8DOK - chains O and P of the 18 polymer chains in the assembly; structure by electron microscopy, 3.20 A resolution.

[Chain O]
Name: Heavy chain of 10-1074
Source organism: Homo sapiens
Amino-acid sequence (238 residues; numbered 1 to 219 plus 19 insertion-coded residues; the number before each row is that of its first residue; a row labelled like 82A-82C holds insertion residues (82A, then the next letters in order)):
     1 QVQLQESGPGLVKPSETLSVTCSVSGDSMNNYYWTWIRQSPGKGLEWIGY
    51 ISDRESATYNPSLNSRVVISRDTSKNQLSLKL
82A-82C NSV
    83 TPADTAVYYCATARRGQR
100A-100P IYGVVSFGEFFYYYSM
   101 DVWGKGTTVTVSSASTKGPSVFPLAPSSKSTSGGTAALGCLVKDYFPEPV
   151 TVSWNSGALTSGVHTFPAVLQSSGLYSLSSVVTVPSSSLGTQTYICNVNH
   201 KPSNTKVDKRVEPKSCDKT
Disordered / not traced: 113-219
Disulfides: Cys22-Cys92

[Chain P]
Name: Light chain of 10-1074
Source organism: Homo sapiens
Amino-acid sequence (214 residues; each row starts with the number of its first residue; a row labelled like 66A-66C holds insertion residues (66A, then the next letters in order)):
     6 SYVRPLSVALGETARISCGRQALGSRAVQWYQHRPGQAPILLIYNNQDRP
    56 SGIPERFSGTP
66A-66C DIN
    67 FGTRATLTISGVEAGDEADYYCHMWDSRS
95A-95C GFS
    96 WSFGGATRLTVLGQPKAAPSVTLFPPSSEELQANKATLVCLISDFYPGAV
   146 TVAWKADSSPVKAGVETTTPSKQSNNKYAASSYLSLTPEQWKSHRSYSCQ
   196 VTHEGSTVEKTVAPTECS
Disordered / not traced: 6-7, 109-213
Disulfides: Cys23-Cys88

[How chain O and chain P interact]
Residue-residue contacts - 44 pairs, chain O then chain P:
  Gly44(O) - Tyr87(P)
  Leu45(O) - His38(P)
  Leu45(O) - Tyr87(P)  hydrogen bond (backbone-side chain)
  Leu45(O) - Phe98(P)  hydrophobic
  Trp47(O) - Ser95C(P)
  Trp47(O) - Trp96(P)
  Trp47(O) - Phe98(P)  hydrophobic
  Ile48(O) - Trp96(P)
  Gly49(O) - Trp96(P)
  Thr58(O) - Trp96(P)
  Tyr59(O) - Trp96(P)
  Asn60(O) - Trp96(P)
  Tyr91(O) - Arg39(P)
  Tyr91(O) - Gly41(P)
  Tyr91(O) - Gln42(P)  hydrogen bond (side chain-backbone)
  Tyr91(O) - Pro44(P)
  Arg96(O) - Tyr49(P)
  Arg100(O) - Ser30(P)  hydrogen bond
  Arg100(O) - Arg31(P)  hydrogen bond (side chain-backbone)
  Arg100(O) - Ala32(P)
  Arg100(O) - Asp66A(P)  salt bridge
  Tyr100B(O) - Ser30(P)
  Tyr100B(O) - Ser93(P)
  Phe100K(O) - Ser30(P)
  Phe100K(O) - Trp91(P)
  Phe100K(O) - Ser93(P)
  Tyr100L(O) - Trp91(P)
  Tyr100M(O) - Gln34(P)
  Tyr100M(O) - Trp91(P)  hydrophobic
  Tyr100N(O) - Gln34(P)  hydrogen bond (backbone-side chain)
  Tyr100N(O) - Trp91(P)
  Ser100O(O) - Gln34(P)
  Ser100O(O) - Tyr36(P)
  Ser100O(O) - Tyr49(P)
  Met100P(O) - Tyr36(P)  hydrogen bond (backbone-side chain)
  Met100P(O) - Leu46(P)
  Asp101(O) - Leu46(P)
  Trp103(O) - Tyr36(P)  hydrophobic
  Trp103(O) - His38(P)
  Trp103(O) - Ala43(P)
  Trp103(O) - Pro44(P)
  Gly104(O) - Gln42(P)
  Lys105(O) - Gln42(P)
  Lys105(O) - Ala43(P)
Interface residues without a listed pair, chain O (23 interface residues in all): Lys43
Interface residues without a listed pair, chain P (24 interface residues in all): Pro40, Asn50, Asn51, Asp92

[Summary]
23 residues of chain O face 24 of chain P across their interface; the contacts include 6 hydrogen bonds and 1
salt bridge. Polar pairs include Arg100(O)-Asp66A(P), Leu45(O)-Tyr87(P) and Tyr91(O)-Gln42(P).
Chain O is Heavy chain of 10-1074 and chain P is Light chain of 10-1074, both from Homo sapiens; the
structure, Cryo-EM structure of T/F100 SOSIP.664 HIV-1 Env trimer in complex with 8ANC195 and 10-1074, was
determined by electron microscopy (same publication as 8G6U and 8CZZ).
